PDB entry 7AA0 | X-ray diffraction, 1.82 A resolution | chain BBB

# Chain BBB
Protein: Cellular retinoic acid-binding protein 2
Source organism: Homo sapiens
UniProt: P29373 (RABP2_HUMAN); residues 0-137 here correspond to UniProt positions 1-138 (UniProt number = residue number + 1)
Chain sequence (138 residues; row label = number of the first residue in the row; numbering starts at 0):
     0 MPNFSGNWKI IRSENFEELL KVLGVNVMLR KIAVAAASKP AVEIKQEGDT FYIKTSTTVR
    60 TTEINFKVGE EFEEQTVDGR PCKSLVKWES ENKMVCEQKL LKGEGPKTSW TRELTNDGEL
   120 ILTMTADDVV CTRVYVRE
Unresolved in the structure: 0
Ligand contacts: R6B ((E)-3-[4-(4,4-dimethyl-1-propan-2-yl-2,3-dihydroquinolin-6-yl)phenyl]prop-2-enoic acid): Phe15, Leu19, Val24, Leu28, Ile31, Ala32, Ala35, Ala36, Pro39, Val41, Thr54, Thr56, Val58, Arg59, Val76, Asp77, Gly78, Leu121, Arg132, Tyr134
Curated features (UniProtKB/Swiss-Prot):
  - motif: Lys20 to Lys30 (Nuclear localization signal)
  - binding site (all-trans-retinoate): Arg132 to Tyr134
  - cross-link: Lys101 (Glycyl lysine isopeptide (Lys-Gly) (interchain with G-Cter in SUMO))
Reported in the primary citation:
  - binding site for R6B: Arg132, Tyr134

# Overview
Chain BBB binds compound R6B. From UniProt: 3 all-trans-retinoate-binding residues. From the paper: a binding
site for R6B at Arg132 and Tyr134.
Chain BBB is Cellular retinoic acid-binding protein 2 (Homo sapiens); the structure, Structural comparison of
cellular retinoic acid binding protein I and II in the presence and absence ..., was determined by X-ray
diffraction (same publication as 7A9Y and 7AA1).
